PDB entry 9EYI | electron microscopy, 2.75 A resolution | chains A and B of the 5 polymer chains in the assembly

# Chain A (and B)
Name: SMODS-associated and fused to various effectors domain-containing protein
Organism: Candidatus Cloacimonas acidaminovorans
Notes: EC 3.4.21.53; chain B of this document is another copy of the same molecule, construct and numbering; everything in this record applies to it too
UniProtKB: B0VHB4 (B0VHB4_CLOAI); residue numbers follow UniProt; this construct covers 2-506
Amino-acid sequence (549 residues; numbered -42 to 506; the number before each row is that of its first residue; numbers below 1 keep their minus sign (Met-42 is residue -42)):
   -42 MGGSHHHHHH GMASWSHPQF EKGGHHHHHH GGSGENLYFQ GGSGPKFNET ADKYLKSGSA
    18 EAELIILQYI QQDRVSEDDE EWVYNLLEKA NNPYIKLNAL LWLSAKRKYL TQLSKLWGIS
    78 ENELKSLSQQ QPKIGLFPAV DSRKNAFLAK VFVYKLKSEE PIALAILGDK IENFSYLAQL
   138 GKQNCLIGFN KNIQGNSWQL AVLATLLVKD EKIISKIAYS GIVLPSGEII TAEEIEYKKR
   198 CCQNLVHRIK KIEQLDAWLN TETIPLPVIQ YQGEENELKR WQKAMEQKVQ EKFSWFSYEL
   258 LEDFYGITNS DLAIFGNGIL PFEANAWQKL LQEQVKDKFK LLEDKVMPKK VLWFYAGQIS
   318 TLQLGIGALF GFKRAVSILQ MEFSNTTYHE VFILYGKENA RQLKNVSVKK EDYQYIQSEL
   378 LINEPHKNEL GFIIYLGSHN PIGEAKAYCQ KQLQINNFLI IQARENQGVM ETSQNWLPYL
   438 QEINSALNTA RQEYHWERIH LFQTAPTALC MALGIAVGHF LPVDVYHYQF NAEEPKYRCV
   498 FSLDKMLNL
Unresolved in the structure: -42 to 3, 14-17, 98-103, 167-170, 198-200, 506 (chain B: -42 to 3, 31-35, 63-65, 97-103, 190-200, 423-425, 490-491)
Differences from the reference sequence: initiating methionine (-42); expression tag (-41 to 1)
Reported in the primary citation:
  - mutagenesis - S154A: abolished catalytic activity
  - catalytic residues: Ser154, Lys195, His396
  - binding site for the 4-nt RNA strand: Lys330, Arg358, Ser395, His396, His476
  - mutagenesis - H396A: abolished catalytic activity on A4p
  - self-association interface (contacts with another copy of this molecule): Arg358, Lys361 (proposed by the authors, not directly observed)
  - mutagenesis - R358E/K361E: abolished binding to CCaCalpT-CalpS
  - mutagenesis - R358E/K361E (>100-fold): decreased catalytic activity
  - mutagenesis - S395A: decreased catalytic activity on cA4

# Chain A / chain B interface
Contacting residue pairs (65):
  Leu181(A) with Gln86(B)
  Pro182(A) with Gln86(B)
  Ile187(A) with Gln88(B)
  Glu231(A) with Lys297(B)
  Glu234(A) with Lys330(B)
  Arg237(A) with Lys297(B); Glu300(B), salt bridge
  Lys240(A) with Pro305(B)
  Gln244(A) with Pro305(B); Lys307(B), hydrogen bond
  Phe340(A) with Phe329(B), hydrophobic; Lys330(B); Ala332(B); Leu351(B); Ala357(B)
  Ser341(A) with Ala332(B); Leu351(B); Tyr352(B); Gly353(B), hydrogen bond (backbone-backbone); Glu355(B); Asn356(B), hydrogen bond (side chain-backbone); Ala357(B), hydrogen bond (side chain-backbone)
  Asn342(A) with Lys307(B); Gly353(B), hydrogen bond (side chain-backbone)
  Thr343(A) with Lys307(B), hydrogen bond (backbone-side chain)
  Thr344(A) with Lys307(B)
  Tyr392(A) with Val363(B); Asn445(B)
  Ser395(A) with Lys361(B); Val363(B); Asn445(B)
  His396(A) with Lys361(B); Asn445(B); Arg448(B); Ala473(B); Val474(B), hydrogen bond (side chain-backbone); Phe477(B); Leu478(B)
  Asn397(A) with Asn445(B), hydrogen bond (side chain-backbone); Arg448(B), hydrogen bond (backbone-side chain); Gln449(B)
  Ile399(A) with Gln449(B)
  Gly400(A) with Arg448(B), hydrogen bond (backbone-backbone); Gln449(B), hydrogen bond (backbone-backbone); Tyr451(B)
  Glu401(A) with His452(B)
  Ala404(A) with His452(B)
  Glu422(A) with Ser364(B)
  Asn423(A) with Ser364(B)
  Gln424(A) with Asn362(B); Val363(B), hydrogen bond (backbone-backbone); Ser364(B)
  Gly425(A) with Arg358(B), hydrogen bond (backbone-side chain); Lys361(B)
  Val426(A) with Arg358(B); Gln359(B); Asn362(B)
  Tyr485(A) with Phe477(B), hydrogen bond (side chain-backbone); Pro479(B)
  Phe487(A) with His476(B); Phe477(B); Asp501(B); Leu504(B), hydrophobic
  Asn488(A) with Asp501(B)
  Lys493(A) with Pro479(B)
Interface residues without a listed pair, chain A (33 interface residues in all): Trp238, Ile276, Pro398
Interface residues without a listed pair, chain B (37 interface residues in all): Asp301, Arg331, Asn441

# Summary
The interface between chain A and chain B involves 33 residues on one side and 37 on the other, with 14
hydrogen bonds and 1 salt bridge. Among the polar pairs are Arg237(A)-Glu300(B), Gln244(A)-Lys307(B) and
Ser341(A)-Asn356(B). The paper reports catalytic residues Ser154(A), Lys195(A) and His396(A); S154A of chain A
abolishes catalytic activity; 4 substitutions were tested in all.
Chain A and chain B are both SMODS-associated and fused to various effectors domain-containing protein
(Candidatus Cloacimonas acidaminovorans); the structure, Cryo-EM structure of SAVED-Lon protease CCaCalpL
filament bound to A4p, was determined by electron microscopy together with 9EYJ from the same study.
